Entry 8TOB (electron microscopy, 3.14 A resolution); this record covers chains JA and NA of the 44 polymer chains in the assembly.

# Chain JA (and NA)
Name: Fimbrial protein
Organism: Acinetobacter genomosp. 16BJ
Notes: chain NA of this document is another copy of the same molecule, construct and numbering; everything in this record applies to it too
UniProtKB: N9RQW9 (N9RQW9_9GAMM); numbering as in UniProt (aligned over 9-78)
Chain sequence (70 residues; row label = number of the first residue in the row):
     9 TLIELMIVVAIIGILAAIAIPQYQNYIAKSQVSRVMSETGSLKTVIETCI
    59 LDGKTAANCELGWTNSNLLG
Disulfides: Cys-57/Cys-67
Reported in the primary citation:
  - post-translational modification sites: Gly-78

# Chain JA / chain NA interface
Contacting residue pairs (11):
  Leu-10(JA) with Tyr-31(NA), hydrophobic; Tyr-34(NA), hydrophobic
  Met-14(JA) with Tyr-34(NA), hydrophobic
  Val-17(JA) with Ser-38(NA); Ser-41(NA)
  Ala-24(JA) with Met-44(NA)
  Ala-25(JA) with Met-44(NA), hydrophobic
  Tyr-31(JA) with Leu-59(NA)
  Gln-32(JA) with Leu-59(NA)
  Ile-35(JA) with Leu-59(NA), hydrophobic
  Gln-39(JA) with Leu-59(NA), hydrogen bond (side chain-backbone)
Other interface residues (no listed pair), chain JA (11 interface residues in all): Gly-21, Ile-28
Other interface residues (no listed pair), chain NA (9 interface residues in all): Lys-37, Ser-45, Lys-51

# In short
Chain JA and chain NA form an interface of 11 and 9 residues respectively; the contacts include 1 hydrogen
bond. Its one hydrogen-bonded contact is Gln-39(JA)/Leu-59(NA). From the paper: a modification site at
Gly-78(JA).
Chain JA and chain NA are both Fimbrial protein (Acinetobacter genomosp. 16BJ); the structure, Acinetobacter
GP16 Type IV pilus, was determined by electron microscopy (same publication as 8TOC, 8TV9, 8TVA, 8TW2 and
8TWC).
